7Y5B - chains C and E of the 20 polymer chains in the assembly; structure by electron microscopy, 4.40 A resolution (low resolution: residue-level contacts below are approximate; hydrogen-bond / salt-bridge calls are withheld).

== Chain C ==
Name: ATP synthase subunit alpha
Organism: Mycolicibacterium smegmatis
Notes: EC 7.1.2.2
Reference sequence: A0R202 (ATPA_MYCS2); residue numbers follow UniProt; this construct covers 1-548
Amino-acid sequence (548 residues; numbered 1 to 548; the number before each row is that of its first residue; X marks 22 residues of unknown identity (built as UNK)):
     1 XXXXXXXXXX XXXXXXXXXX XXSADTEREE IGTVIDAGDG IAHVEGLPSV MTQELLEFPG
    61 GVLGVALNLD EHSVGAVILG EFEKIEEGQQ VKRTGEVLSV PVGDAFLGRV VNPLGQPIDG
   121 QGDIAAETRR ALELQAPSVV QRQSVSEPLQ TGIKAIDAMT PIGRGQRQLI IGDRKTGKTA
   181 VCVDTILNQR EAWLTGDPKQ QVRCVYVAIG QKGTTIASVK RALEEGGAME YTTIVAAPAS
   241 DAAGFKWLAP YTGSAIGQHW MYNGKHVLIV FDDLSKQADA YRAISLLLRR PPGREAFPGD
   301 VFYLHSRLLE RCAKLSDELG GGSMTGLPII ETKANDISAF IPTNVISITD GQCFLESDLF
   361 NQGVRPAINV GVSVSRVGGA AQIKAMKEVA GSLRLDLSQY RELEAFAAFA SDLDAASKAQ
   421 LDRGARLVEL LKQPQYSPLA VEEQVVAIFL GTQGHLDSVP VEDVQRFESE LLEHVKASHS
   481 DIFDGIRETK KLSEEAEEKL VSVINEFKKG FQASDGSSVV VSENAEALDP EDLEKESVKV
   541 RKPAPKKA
Disordered / not traced: 1-11, 23-28, 517-530, 546-548
Sequence notes: conflict UNK_1 (Met in A0R202), UNK_2 (Ala in A0R202), UNK_3 (Glu in A0R202), 19 further conflict positions vs the reference (A0R202) not listed
Residues lining bound ligands:
  - ATP (adenosine-5'-triphosphate), molecule 1: Asp173, Arg174, Lys175, Thr176, Gly177, Lys178, Thr179, Ala180, Glu331, Phe360, Arg365, Pro366, Gln433, Pro434, Gln435
  - ATP, molecule 2: Val374, Ser375, Arg376
Curated features (UniProtKB/Swiss-Prot):
  - binding site (ATP): Gly172 to Thr179
  - site: Ser373 (Required for activity)
Reported in the primary citation:
  - conformationally variable residues (order/disorder transition): Glu531 to Pro545

== Chain E ==
Name: ATP synthase subunit beta
Organism: Mycolicibacterium smegmatis
Notes: EC 7.1.2.2
Reference sequence: A0R200 (ATPB_MYCS2); numbering as in UniProt (aligned over 2-475)
Amino-acid sequence (481 residues; row label = number of the first residue in the row; numbers below 1 keep their minus sign (Met-5 is residue -5)):
    -5 MHHHHHHTAT AEKTAGRVVR ITGPVVDVEF PRGSVPELFN ALHAEITFGA LAKTLTLEVA
    55 QHLGDSLVRC ISMQPTDGLV RGVEVTDTGA SISVPVGDGV KGHVFNALGD CLDDPGYGKD
   115 FEHWSIHRKP PAFSDLEPRT EMLETGLKVV DLLTPYVRGG KIALFGGAGV GKTVLIQEMI
   175 NRIARNFGGT SVFAGVGERT REGNDLWVEL ADANVLKDTA LVFGQMDEPP GTRMRVALSA
   235 LTMAEFFRDE QGQDVLLFID NIFRFTQAGS EVSTLLGRMP SAVGYQPTLA DEMGELQERI
   295 TSTRGRSITS MQAVYVPADD YTDPAPATTF AHLDATTELS RAVFSKGIFP AVDPLASSST
   355 ILDPAIVGDE HYRVAQEVIR ILQRYKDLQD IIAILGIDEL SEEDKQLVNR ARRIERFLSQ
   415 NMMAAEQFTG QPGSTVPLKE TIEAFDKLTK GEFDHLPEQA FFLIGGLDDL AKKAESLGAK
   475 L
Disordered / not traced: -5 to 7, 472-475
Sequence notes: initiating methionine (-5); expression tag (-4 to 1)
Metal / ion sites: Mg2+: Thr167 (together with ATP)
Residues lining bound ligands:
  - ATP (adenosine-5'-triphosphate), molecule 1: Gly161, Ala162, Gly163, Val164, Gly165, Lys166, Thr167, Val168, Arg193, Phe338, Phe343, Met416, Ala419, Phe422
  - ATP, molecule 2: Leu356, Asp357, Tyr366

== Interface between chain C and chain E ==
Residue-residue contacts (32; chain C residue first):
  Asp36(C) with Leu57(E); Gly58(E)
  Ala37(C) with His56(E)
  Asp39(C) with Gln55(E); Arg272(E)
  Glu83(C) with Lys123(E)
  Lys84(C) with Glu31(E)
  Glu86(C) with Glu31(E)
  Asp119(C) with Phe127(E); Ser128(E)
  Arg174(C) with Phe324(E); Glu332(E); Ala350(E)
  Lys212(C) with Glu292(E); His326(E); Leu327(E); Asp328(E)
  Gly213(C) with Leu130(E)
  Thr214(C) with Leu130(E); Pro132(E)
  Ile216(C) with Phe127(E)
  Asp241(C) with Asp285(E)
  Ala283(C) with Pro281(E)
  Leu286(C) with Pro274(E)
  Leu287(C) with Arg272(E)
  Arg289(C) with Met273(E)
  Ala296(C) with Ala276(E)
  Lys333(C) with Tyr315(E); Thr316(E)
  Asn361(C) with Ile373(E)
  Gln362(C) with Arg374(E)
  Phe409(C) with Glu393(E)
Interface residues without a listed pair, chain C (31 interface residues in all): Ile35, Glu81, Glu87, Lys175, Ala217, Ala239, Ser240, Asp279, Arg282
Interface residues without a listed pair, chain E (38 interface residues in all): Leu32, Pro124, Glu131, Lys155, Ser275, Ala284, Ala325, Leu349, Ser352, Gln377

== Summary ==
31 residues of chain C face 38 of chain E across their interface. One ATP molecule is bound between chain C
and chain E. Chain C binds ATP. Bound to chain E: ATP. Curated annotation (UniProt) lists 8 ATP-binding
residues on chain C. The paper reports conformational variability at Glu531(C).
Chain C is ATP synthase subunit alpha and chain E is ATP synthase subunit beta, both from Mycolicibacterium
smegmatis; the structure, Cryo-EM structure of F-ATP synthase from Mycolicibacterium smegmatis (rotational
state 1), was determined by electron microscopy, deposited together with 7Y5A, 7Y5C and 7Y5D.
